PDB entry 5M01 | X-ray diffraction, 1.95 A resolution | chains A and B of the 5 polymer chains in the assembly

[Chain A]
Molecule: H-2 class I histocompatibility antigen, D-B alpha chain
Organism: Mus musculus
Reference sequence: P01899 (HA11_MOUSE); residues 1-276 here correspond to UniProt positions 25-300 (UniProt number = residue number + 24)
Amino-acid sequence (276 residues; each row starts with the number of its first residue):
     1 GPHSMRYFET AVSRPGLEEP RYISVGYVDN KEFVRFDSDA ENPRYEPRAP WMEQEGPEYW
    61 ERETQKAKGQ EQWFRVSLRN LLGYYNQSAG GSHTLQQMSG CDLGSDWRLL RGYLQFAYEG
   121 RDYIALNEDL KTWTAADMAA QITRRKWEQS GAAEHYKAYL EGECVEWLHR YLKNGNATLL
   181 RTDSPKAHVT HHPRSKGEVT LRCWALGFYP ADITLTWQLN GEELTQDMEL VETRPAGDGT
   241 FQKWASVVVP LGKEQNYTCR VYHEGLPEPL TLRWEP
Disulfide bonds: Cys101-Cys164, Cys203-Cys259

[Chain B]
Molecule: Beta-2-microglobulin
Organism: Mus musculus
Reference sequence: P01887 (B2MG_MOUSE); residues 1-99 here correspond to UniProt positions 21-119 (UniProt number = residue number + 20)
Amino-acid sequence (119 residues; each row starts with the number of its first residue; numbers below 1 keep their minus sign (Met-19 is residue -19)):
   -19 MARSVTLVFL VLVSLTGLMG IQKTPQIQVY SRHPPENGKP NILNCYVTQF HPPHIEIQML
    41 KNGKKIPKVE MSDMSFSKDW SFYILAHTEF TPTETDTYAC RVKHDSMAEP KTVYWDRDM
Not modelled in the structure: -19 to -2
Construct notes: initiating methionine (-19); expression tag (-18 to -2); cloning artifact (-1 to 0); variant Asp85 (Ala105 in P01887)
Disulfide bonds: Cys25-Cys80

[How chain A and chain B interact]
Pairs across the interface - 64 pairs, chain A then chain B:
  Phe8(A) with Phe56(B)
  Glu9(A) with Phe56(B)
  Thr10(A) with Phe56(B); Phe62(B)
  Val12(A) with Pro33(B), hydrophobic; His34(B)
  Tyr27(A) with Ser55(B)
  Arg35(A) with Asp53(B); Met54(B), hydrogen bond (side chain-backbone); Ser55(B), hydrogen bond
  Arg48(A) with Asp53(B), salt bridge
  Tyr85(A) with Met-1(B), hydrogen bond
  Ser92(A) with His34(B), hydrogen bond
  Thr94(A) with Pro33(B)
  Gln96(A) with His31(B), hydrogen bond; Phe56(B); Trp60(B), hydrogen bond (side chain-backbone); Phe62(B)
  Gln97(A) with Phe56(B); Trp60(B)
  Met98(A) with Phe56(B), hydrophobic; Lys58(B); Trp60(B), hydrophobic
  Gln115(A) with Trp60(B)
  Phe116(A) with Trp60(B)
  Ala117(A) with Trp60(B)
  Tyr118(A) with Met-1(B)
  Glu119(A) with Met-1(B); Gly0(B); Ile1(B), hydrogen bond (backbone-backbone); His31(B)
  Gly120(A) with Ile1(B); His31(B)
  Arg121(A) with Met-1(B); Gly0(B); Ile1(B)
  Asp122(A) with Met-1(B); Trp60(B), hydrogen bond
  Tyr123(A) with Met-1(B), hydrophobic
  Asp137(A) with Met-1(B)
  His192(A) with Asp98(B), salt bridge
  Arg202(A) with Asp98(B), hydrogen bond (side chain-backbone); Met99(B)
  Trp204(A) with Asp98(B); Met99(B)
  Val231(A) with Gln8(B)
  Glu232(A) with Gln8(B), hydrogen bond (backbone-side chain); Thr28(B), hydrogen bond
  Thr233(A) with Tyr26(B)
  Arg234(A) with Gln8(B), hydrogen bond; Tyr10(B); Tyr26(B); Met99(B), hydrogen bond (side chain-backbone)
  Pro235(A) with Tyr10(B), hydrogen bond (backbone-side chain); Asn24(B); Tyr26(B)
  Ala236(A) with Arg12(B), hydrogen bond (backbone-side chain); Asn24(B), hydrogen bond (backbone-side chain)
  Gly237(A) with Arg12(B), hydrogen bond (backbone-side chain)
  Asp238(A) with Arg12(B)
  Gln242(A) with Tyr10(B); Ser11(B), hydrogen bond (side chain-backbone); Arg12(B), hydrogen bond (side chain-backbone)
  Trp244(A) with Met99(B), hydrogen bond (side chain-backbone)
Also at the interface, not in a pair above, chain A (40 interface residues in all): Ser13, Glu32, Gln87, Ala136
Also at the interface, not in a pair above, chain B (27 interface residues in all): Gln29, Pro32, Ser57, Tyr63, Leu65

[Overview]
40 residues of chain A and 27 residues of chain B are in contact, with 20 hydrogen bonds and 2 salt bridges.
Among the polar pairs are Arg48(A)-Asp53(B), His192(A)-Asp98(B) and Arg35(A)-Met54(B).
Chain A is H-2 class I histocompatibility antigen, D-B alpha chain and chain B is Beta-2-microglobulin, both
from Mus musculus; the structure, Crystal structure of murine P14 TCR/ H-2Db complex with PA, modified gp33
peptide from LCMV, was determined by X-ray diffraction.
